Entry 3MG0 (X-ray diffraction, 2.68 A resolution); this record covers chains O and U of the 28 polymer chains in the assembly.

# Chain O
Name: Proteasome component Y7
From: Saccharomyces cerevisiae
Notes: EC 3.4.25.1
Reference sequence: P23639 (PSA2_YEAST); the construct lacks a stretch of the UniProt sequence and is renumbered around it, so the offset changes along the chain: 4-102 = UniProt 1-99; 103-147 = UniProt 101-145; 148-200 = UniProt 147-199; 202-209 = UniProt 200-207; 2 more segments
Amino-acid sequence (250 residues; row label = number of the first residue in the row; note: 1 number in that range is skipped by the numbering (no residue carries it; nothing is unmodelled there); a row labelled like 21A-21B holds insertion residues (21A, then the next letters in order)):
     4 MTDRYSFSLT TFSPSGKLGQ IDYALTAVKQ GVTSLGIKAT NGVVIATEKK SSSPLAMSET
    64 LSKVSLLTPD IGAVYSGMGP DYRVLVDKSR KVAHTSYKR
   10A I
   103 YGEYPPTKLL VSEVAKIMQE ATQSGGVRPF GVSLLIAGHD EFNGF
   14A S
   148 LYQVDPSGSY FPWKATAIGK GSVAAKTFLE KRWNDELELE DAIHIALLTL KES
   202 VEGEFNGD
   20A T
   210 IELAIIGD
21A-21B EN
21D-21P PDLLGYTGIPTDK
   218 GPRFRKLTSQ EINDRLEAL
Swiss-Prot annotation at these positions:
  - cross-link: Lys-110 (Glycyl lysine isopeptide (Lys-Gly) (interchain with G-Cter in ubiquitin))

# Chain U
Name: Proteasome component C7-alpha
From: Saccharomyces cerevisiae
Notes: EC 3.4.25.1
Reference sequence: P21243 (PSA6_YEAST); the construct lacks a stretch of the UniProt sequence and is renumbered around it, so the offset changes along the chain: 6-34 = UniProt 10-38; 35-143 = UniProt 40-148; 144-179 = UniProt 150-185; 186-218 = UniProt 199-231; 1 more segments
Amino-acid sequence (243 residues; numbered 6 to 240 plus 14 insertion-coded residues; 6 numbers in that range are skipped by the numbering (no residue carries them; nothing is unmodelled there); the number before each row is that of its first residue; a row labelled like 17A-17E holds insertion residues (17A, then the next letters in order)):
     6 AGYDRHITIF SPEGRLYQVE YAFKATNQT
   34A N
    35 INSLAVRGKD CTVVISQKKV PDKLLDPTTV SYIFCISRTI GMVVNGPIPD ARNAALRAKA
    95 EAAEFRYKYG YDMPCDVLAK RMANLSQIYT QRAYMRPLGV ILTFVSVDE
   14A E
   144 LGPSIYKTDP AGYYVGYKAT ATGPKQQEIT TNLENH
17A-17E FKKSK
18A-18D IDHI
   184 N
18G-18H EE
   18M S
   186 WEKVVEFAIT HMIDALGTEF SKNDLEVGVA TKD
   220 KFFTLSAENI EERLVAIAEQ D

# Chain O / chain U interface
Contacting residue pairs - 68 pairs, chain O then chain U:
  Asp-6(O) / Arg-126(U)  salt bridge
  Asp-6(O) / Tyr-128(U)
  Tyr-8(O) / Ile-12(U)
  Tyr-8(O) / Ala-127(U)  hydrophobic
  Tyr-8(O) / Tyr-128(U)  hydrophobic
  Leu-12(O) / Ile-14(U)  hydrophobic
  Leu-12(O) / Ala-127(U)  hydrophobic
  Gln-23(O) / Ile-14(U)
  Gln-23(O) / Phe-15(U)  hydrogen bond (side chain-backbone)
  Tyr-26(O) / Phe-15(U)  hydrophobic
  Tyr-26(O) / Ser-16(U)
  Tyr-26(O) / Pro-17(U)  hydrophobic
  Tyr-26(O) / Gly-19(U)
  Ala-27(O) / Phe-15(U)  hydrophobic
  Thr-29(O) / Pro-17(U)
  Thr-29(O) / Glu-18(U)
  Ala-30(O) / Gly-19(U)
  Gln-33(O) / Glu-18(U)
  Ser-55(O) / Tyr-156(U)
  Ser-56(O) / Thr-173(U)
  Ser-56(O) / Glu-177(U)
  Pro-57(O) / Lys-161(U)  hydrogen bond (backbone-side chain)
  Pro-57(O) / Glu-177(U)
  Leu-58(O) / Phe-17A(U)  hydrophobic
  Leu-58(O) / Tyr-160(U)
  Leu-58(O) / Lys-161(U)  hydrogen bond (backbone-backbone)
  Leu-58(O) / Ala-162(U)
  Leu-58(O) / Thr-173(U)
  Leu-58(O) / Glu-177(U)
  Ala-59(O) / Gly-159(U)
  Ala-59(O) / Tyr-160(U)  hydrophobic
  Met-60(O) / Val-158(U)
  Met-60(O) / Gly-159(U)  hydrogen bond (backbone-backbone)
  Met-60(O) / Tyr-160(U)
  Met-60(O) / Lys-161(U)
  Thr-63(O) / Tyr-149(U)
  Thr-63(O) / Val-158(U)
  Thr-63(O) / Gly-159(U)  hydrogen bond (side chain-backbone)
  Leu-64(O) / Tyr-156(U)  hydrophobic
  Met-81(O) / Phe-15(U)  hydrophobic
  Met-81(O) / Leu-21(U)  hydrophobic
  Pro-83(O) / Gln-121(U)
  Pro-83(O) / Ala-154(U)
  Pro-83(O) / Gly-155(U)
  Pro-83(O) / Tyr-156(U)
  Asp-84(O) / Gln-121(U)
  Arg-86(O) / Ala-117(U)  hydrogen bond (side chain-backbone)
  Arg-86(O) / Asn-118(U)
  Arg-86(O) / Gly-155(U)  hydrogen bond (side chain-backbone)
  Arg-86(O) / Tyr-157(U)
  Val-87(O) / Asn-118(U)
  Val-87(O) / Gln-121(U)
  Asp-90(O) / Lys-114(U)  salt bridge
  Asp-90(O) / Asn-118(U)
  Gly-127(O) / Arg-126(U)
  Gly-128(O) / Gln-125(U)
  Gly-128(O) / Arg-126(U)
  Gly-128(O) / Ala-127(U)  hydrogen bond (backbone-backbone)
  Val-129(O) / Gln-125(U)
  Val-129(O) / Arg-126(U)
  Arg-130(O) / Thr-13(U)
  Arg-130(O) / Phe-15(U)
  Arg-130(O) / Leu-21(U)
  Arg-130(O) / Thr-124(U)  hydrogen bond (side chain-backbone)
  Arg-130(O) / Gln-125(U)  hydrogen bond (backbone-backbone)
  Pro-131(O) / Phe-15(U)
  Phe-132(O) / Gln-125(U)
  Gly-133(O) / Phe-15(U)
Also at the interface, not in a pair above, chain O (33 interface residues in all): Met-4, Thr-5, Ala-123
Also at the interface, not in a pair above, chain U (34 interface residues in all): Arg-41, Thr-163, Leu-176

# In short
Chain O and chain U form an interface of 33 and 34 residues respectively, with 10 hydrogen bonds and 2 salt
bridges. Polar contacts include Asp-6(O)/Arg-126(U), Asp-90(O)/Lys-114(U) and Gln-23(O)/Phe-15(U).
Here chain O is Proteasome component Y7 and chain U is Proteasome component C7-alpha, both from Saccharomyces
cerevisiae. Entry 3MG0 (Structure of yeast 20S proteasome with bortezomib) was determined by X-ray diffraction
(same publication as 3MG6, 3MG7, 3MG8 and 3MG4).
